7A0E - chains HHH and III of the 3 polymer chains in the assembly; structure by X-ray diffraction, 1.90 A resolution.

# Chain HHH
Molecule: Prothrombin
Organism: Bos taurus
Notes: EC 3.4.21.5
UniProtKB: P00735 (THRB_BOVIN); residues 1-259 here correspond to UniProt positions 367-625 (UniProt number = residue number + 366)
Amino-acid sequence (259 residues; row label = number of the first residue in the row):
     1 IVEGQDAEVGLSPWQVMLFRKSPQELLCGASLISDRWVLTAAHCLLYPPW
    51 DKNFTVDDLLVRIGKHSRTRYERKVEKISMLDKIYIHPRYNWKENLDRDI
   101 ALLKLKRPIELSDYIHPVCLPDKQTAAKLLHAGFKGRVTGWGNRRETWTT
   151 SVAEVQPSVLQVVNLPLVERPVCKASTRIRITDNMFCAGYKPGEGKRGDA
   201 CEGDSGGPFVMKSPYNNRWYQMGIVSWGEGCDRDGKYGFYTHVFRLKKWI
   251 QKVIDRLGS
Disordered / not traced: 68-70
Curated features (UniProtKB/Swiss-Prot):
  - region: Ala188 to Val210 (High affinity receptor-binding region which is also known as the TP508 peptide)
  - active site (Charge relay system): His43, Asp99, Ser205
  - glycosylation: Asn53 (N-linked (GlcNAc...) asparagine)
Disulfide bonds: Cys28-Cys44, Cys173-Cys187, Cys201-Cys231
Covalently attached groups: N-acetylglucosamine (NAG) linked to Asn53
Metal / ion sites: Na+: Arg233, Lys236

# Chain III
Molecule: Hirudin variant-1
Notes: engineered mutation(s): C6U/C14U
UniProtKB: P01050 (HIRV1_HIRME); residues 1-65 here = UniProt positions 1-65
Amino-acid sequence (65 residues; numbered 1 to 65; the number before each row is that of its first residue):
     1 VVYTDUTESGQNLULCEGSNVCGQGNKCILGSDGEKNQCVTGEGTPKPQS
    51 HNDGDFEEIPEEYLQ
Disordered / not traced: 65
Construct notes: conflict Sec6 (Cys in P01050), Sec14 (Cys in P01050)
Modified / non-standard residues: Sec6 (selenocysteine); Sec14 (selenocysteine)
Disulfide bonds: Cys16-Cys28, Cys22-Cys39
Covalently attached groups: covalent link Sec6-Sec14
From the paper describing this entry:
  - contacts within the chain: Asp5-Lys47 (hydrogen bond), Thr4-Lys47 (hydrogen bond)

# Chain HHH / chain III interface
Pairs across the interface (56):
  Phe19(HHH) - Phe56(III)  hydrophobic
  Gln24(HHH) - Gly54(III)
  Gln24(HHH) - Glu58(III)
  Gln24(HHH) - Ile59(III)
  Glu25(HHH) - Asn52(III)  hydrogen bond
  Glu25(HHH) - Asp53(III)
  Glu25(HHH) - Gly54(III)
  Leu26(HHH) - Asn52(III)
  Leu26(HHH) - Asp53(III)  hydrogen bond (backbone-backbone)
  Leu27(HHH) - Asn52(III)
  His43(HHH) - Val1(III)  hydrogen bond (side chain-backbone)
  Tyr47(HHH) - Leu13(III)
  Pro49(HHH) - Leu13(III)  hydrophobic
  Pro49(HHH) - Pro46(III)
  Trp50(HHH) - Val1(III)  hydrophobic
  Trp50(HHH) - Lys47(III)  hydrogen bond (side chain-backbone)
  Trp50(HHH) - Pro48(III)
  Trp50(HHH) - Gln49(III)
  Lys52(HHH) - Gln49(III)
  Leu60(HHH) - Ile59(III)  hydrophobic
  Leu60(HHH) - Tyr63(III)
  Arg62(HHH) - Ile59(III)
  Tyr71(HHH) - Glu57(III)  hydrogen bond (backbone-side chain)
  Tyr71(HHH) - Pro60(III)
  Lys77(HHH) - Tyr63(III)
  Ile78(HHH) - Ile59(III)  hydrophobic
  Ile78(HHH) - Tyr63(III)  hydrogen bond (backbone-side chain)
  Trp92(HHH) - Gln24(III)
  Lys93(HHH) - Gln24(III)  hydrogen bond (backbone-side chain)
  Asn95(HHH) - Tyr3(III)  hydrogen bond
  Leu96(HHH) - Val1(III)  hydrophobic
  Val152(HHH) - His51(III)
  Gln156(HHH) - Asp53(III)
  Arg178(HHH) - Asn20(III)
  Ile179(HHH) - Val21(III)  hydrophobic
  Cys201(HHH) - Val2(III)
  Glu202(HHH) - Val2(III)
  Glu202(HHH) - Ser50(III)  hydrogen bond
  Ser226(HHH) - Val1(III)  hydrogen bond (backbone-backbone)
  Trp227(HHH) - Val1(III)
  Gly228(HHH) - Val1(III)  hydrogen bond (backbone-backbone)
  Gly228(HHH) - Val2(III)
  Gly228(HHH) - Tyr3(III)  hydrogen bond (backbone-backbone)
  Glu229(HHH) - Tyr3(III)
  Glu229(HHH) - Leu15(III)
  Glu229(HHH) - Ser19(III)
  Glu229(HHH) - Asn20(III)
  Glu229(HHH) - Val21(III)  hydrogen bond (side chain-backbone)
  Gly230(HHH) - Val2(III)
  Gly230(HHH) - Tyr3(III)  hydrogen bond (backbone-backbone)
  Gly230(HHH) - Leu15(III)
  Cys231(HHH) - Val2(III)  hydrophobic
  Arg233(HHH) - Asp5(III)  salt bridge
  Arg233(HHH) - Leu15(III)
  Arg233(HHH) - Ser19(III)  hydrogen bond
  Lys236(HHH) - Ser19(III)  hydrogen bond (side chain-backbone)
Other interface residues (no listed pair), chain HHH (39 interface residues in all): Met17, Lys21, Lys65, Trp141, Glu146, Ser205
Other interface residues (no listed pair), chain III (29 interface residues in all): Thr4, Glu17, Gly18, Leu64

# In short
39 residues of chain HHH and 29 residues of chain III are in contact, with 16 hydrogen bonds and 1 salt
bridge. Polar pairs include Arg233(HHH)-Asp5(III), Glu25(HHH)-Asn52(III) and His43(HHH)-Val1(III). Covalently
linked N-acetylglucosamine: at Asn53(HHH). From UniProt: 3 active-site residues on chain HHH. The paper
reports contacts within the chain involving Lys47(III), Asp5(III) and Thr4(III).
Here chain HHH is Prothrombin (Bos taurus) and chain III is Hirudin variant-1. Entry 7A0E (The Crystal
Structure of Bovine Thrombin in complex with Hirudin (C6U/C14U) at 1.9 Angstroms Resolution) was determined by
X-ray diffraction together with 7A0D and 7A0F from the same study.
